PDB entry 4C6A | X-ray diffraction, 1.25 A resolution | chain A

== Chain A ==
Protein: Nucleoside diphosphate kinase, cytosolic
From: Dictyostelium discoideum
Notes: EC 2.7.4.6
UniProt: P22887 (NDKC_DICDI); residues 2-155 here = UniProt positions 2-155
Chain sequence (154 residues; each row starts with the number of its first residue):
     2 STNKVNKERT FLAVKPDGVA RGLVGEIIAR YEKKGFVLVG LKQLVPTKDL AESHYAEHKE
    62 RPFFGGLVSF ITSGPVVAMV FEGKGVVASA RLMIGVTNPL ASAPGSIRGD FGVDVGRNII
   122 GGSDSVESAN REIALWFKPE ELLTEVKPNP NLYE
Disordered / not traced: 2-4
Differences from the reference sequence: engineered mutation Gly122 (His in P22887)
Swiss-Prot annotation at these positions:
  - binding site (ATP): Lys16, Phe64, Arg92, Thr98, Arg109, Asn119

== Summary ==
From UniProt: 6 ATP-binding residues.
Chain A is Nucleoside diphosphate kinase, cytosolic (Dictyostelium discoideum); the structure, High Resolution
Structure of the Nucleoside diphosphate kinase, was determined by X-ray diffraction.
